PDB entry 9BK3 | X-ray diffraction, 2.40 A resolution | chains C and D of the 4 polymer chains in the assembly

Chain C (and D):
Molecule: L-lactate dehydrogenase A chain
Source organism: Homo sapiens
Notes: EC 1.1.1.27; chain D of this document is another copy of the same molecule, construct and numbering; everything in this record applies to it too
UniProtKB: P00338 (LDHA_HUMAN); residues 1-331 here correspond to UniProt positions 2-332 (UniProt number = residue number + 1)
Chain sequence (352 residues; numbered -20 to 331; the number before each row is that of its first residue; numbers below 1 keep their minus sign (Met-20 is residue -20)):
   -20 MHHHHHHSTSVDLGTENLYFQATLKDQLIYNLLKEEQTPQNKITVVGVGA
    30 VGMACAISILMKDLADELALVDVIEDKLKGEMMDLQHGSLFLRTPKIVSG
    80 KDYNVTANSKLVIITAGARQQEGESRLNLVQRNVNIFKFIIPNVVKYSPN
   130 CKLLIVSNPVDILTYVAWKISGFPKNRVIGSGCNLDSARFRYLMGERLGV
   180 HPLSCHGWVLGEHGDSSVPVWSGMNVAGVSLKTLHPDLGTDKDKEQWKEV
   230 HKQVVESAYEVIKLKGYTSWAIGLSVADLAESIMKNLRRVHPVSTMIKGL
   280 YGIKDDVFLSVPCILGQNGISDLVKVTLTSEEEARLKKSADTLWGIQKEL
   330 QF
Not modelled in the structure: -20 to 0, 331 (chain D: -20 to -1, 16)
Differences from the reference sequence: initiating methionine (-20); expression tag (-19 to 0)
Ligand contacts: malonate ion (MLI): Gln99, Arg105, Asn137, Leu164, Arg168, His192, Ala237, Thr247, Ile251
Curated features (UniProtKB/Swiss-Prot):
  - active site: His192 (Proton acceptor)
  - binding site (NAD(+)): Arg98, Asn137
  - binding site (substrate): Arg105, Asn137, Arg168, Thr247
  - modified residue: Ala1 (N-acetylalanine), Lys4 (N6-acetyllysine), Tyr9 (Phosphotyrosine), Lys13 (N6-acetyllysine), Thr17 (Phosphothreonine), Lys56 (N6-acetyllysine), Lys80 (N6-acetyllysine), Lys117 (N6-acetyllysine), Lys125 (N6-acetyllysine), Lys223 (N6-acetyllysine), Lys231 (N6-acetyllysine), Tyr238 (Phosphotyrosine), Lys242 (N6-acetyllysine), Thr308 (Phosphothreonine), Ser309 (Phosphoserine), Lys317 (N6-acetyllysine), Thr321 (Phosphothreonine)
  - cross-link: Lys56 (Glycyl lysine isopeptide (Lys-Gly) (interchain with G-Cter in SUMO2))

Chain C / chain D interface:
Residue-residue contacts (60):
  Asp5(C) - Lys304(D)  hydrogen bond (backbone-side chain)
  Gln6(C) - Lys304(D)
  Leu7(C) - Leu302(D)
  Leu7(C) - Val303(D)
  Leu7(C) - Lys304(D)  hydrogen bond (backbone-backbone)
  Ile8(C) - Asp301(D)
  Ile8(C) - Leu302(D)
  Tyr9(C) - Asp301(D)
  Tyr9(C) - Leu302(D)  hydrogen bond (backbone-backbone)
  Asn10(C) - Ser300(D)
  Asn10(C) - Asp301(D)  hydrogen bond
  Leu11(C) - Lys154(D)
  Leu11(C) - Ile299(D)
  Leu11(C) - Ser300(D)  hydrogen bond (backbone-backbone)
  Leu11(C) - Leu302(D)  hydrophobic
  Leu12(C) - Asn155(D)
  Leu12(C) - Asn297(D)
  Leu12(C) - Ser300(D)  hydrogen bond (backbone-backbone)
  Glu14(C) - Asn297(D)
  Gln16(C) - Gln296(D)
  Gln16(C) - Asn297(D)
  Gln19(C) - Lys89(D)
  Gln19(C) - Gln296(D)
  Asn20(C) - Asn20(D)  hydrogen bond
  Asp42(C) - Lys264(D)  hydrogen bond (backbone-side chain)
  Asp45(C) - Lys264(D)
  Arg72(C) - Glu260(D)  salt bridge
  Arg72(C) - Lys264(D)
  Arg72(C) - Leu266(D)
  Pro74(C) - Lys264(D)
  Pro74(C) - Asn265(D)
  Lys89(C) - Gln19(D)
  Lys154(C) - Leu11(D)
  Asn155(C) - Leu12(D)
  Glu260(C) - Arg72(D)  salt bridge
  Lys264(C) - Asp42(D)  hydrogen bond (side chain-backbone)
  Lys264(C) - Asp45(D)
  Lys264(C) - Arg72(D)
  Lys264(C) - Pro74(D)
  Asn265(C) - Pro74(D)
  Leu266(C) - Arg72(D)
  Gln296(C) - Thr17(D)  hydrogen bond (side chain-backbone)
  Gln296(C) - Gln19(D)
  Asn297(C) - Leu12(D)
  Ile299(C) - Leu11(D)
  Ile299(C) - Leu12(D)
  Ser300(C) - Asn10(D)
  Ser300(C) - Leu11(D)  hydrogen bond (backbone-backbone)
  Ser300(C) - Leu12(D)  hydrogen bond (backbone-backbone)
  Asp301(C) - Ile8(D)
  Asp301(C) - Tyr9(D)
  Asp301(C) - Asn10(D)  hydrogen bond
  Leu302(C) - Leu7(D)
  Leu302(C) - Ile8(D)
  Leu302(C) - Tyr9(D)  hydrogen bond (backbone-backbone)
  Leu302(C) - Leu11(D)  hydrophobic
  Val303(C) - Leu7(D)
  Lys304(C) - Asp5(D)  hydrogen bond (side chain-backbone)
  Lys304(C) - Gln6(D)
  Lys304(C) - Leu7(D)  hydrogen bond (backbone-backbone)
Interface residues without a listed pair, chain C (33 interface residues in all): Thr17, Ile293
Interface residues without a listed pair, chain D (31 interface residues in all): Ile293

Overview:
The interface between chain C and chain D involves 33 residues on one side and 31 on the other, with 16
hydrogen bonds and 2 salt bridges. Among the polar pairs are Arg72(C)-Glu260(D), Asp5(C)-Lys304(D) and
Asn10(C)-Asp301(D). Ligands of chain C: malonate ion.
Both chains are L-lactate dehydrogenase A chain (Homo sapiens). Entry 9BK3 (Crystal structure of Lactate
dehydrogenase in complex with
4-((4-(1-methyl-1H-imidazole-2-carbonyl)phenyl)amino)-4-oxo-2-(4-(trifluoromethyl)phenyl)butanoic acid
(R-enantiomer, orthorhombic P form)) was determined by X-ray diffraction, deposited together with 9BK2.
